6S0U - chain A; structure by X-ray diffraction, 2.15 A resolution.

== Chain A ==
Name: Kanamycin B dioxygenase
Organism: Streptomyces kanamyceticus
Notes: EC 1.14.11.37
UniProt: Q6L732 (KANJ_STRKN); residue numbers follow UniProt; this construct covers 1-277
Sequence (279 residues; row label = number of the first residue in the row; numbers below 1 keep their minus sign (Asn-1 is residue -1)):
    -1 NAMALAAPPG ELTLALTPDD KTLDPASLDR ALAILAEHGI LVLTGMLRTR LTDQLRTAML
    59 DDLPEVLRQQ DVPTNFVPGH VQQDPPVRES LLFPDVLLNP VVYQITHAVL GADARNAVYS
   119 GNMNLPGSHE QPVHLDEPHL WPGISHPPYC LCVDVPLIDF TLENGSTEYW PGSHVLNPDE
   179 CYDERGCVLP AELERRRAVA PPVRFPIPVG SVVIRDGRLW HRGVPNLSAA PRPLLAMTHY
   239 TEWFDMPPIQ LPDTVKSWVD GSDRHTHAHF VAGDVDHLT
Not modelled in the structure: -1 to 1
Differences from the reference sequence: expression tag (-1 to 0)
Metal / ion sites: Ni2+: His132, Asp134, His219 (together with 2-oxoglutaric acid)
Residues lining bound ligands: 2-oxoglutaric acid (AKG): Asn73, Phe74, Asn120, Gln129, His132, Asp134, Gly163, Thr165, His219, Gly221, Arg230, Leu232
What the authors report for this chain:
  - Ni2+ coordination: His132, Asp134, His219
  - binding site for 2-oxoglutaric acid: Asn120, Gln129, Thr165, Arg230
  - conformationally variable residues (side-chain flip): Asn120
  - catalytic residues: Asn73 (from molecular simulation)

== Summary ==
Bound to chain A: 2-oxoglutaric acid. His132, Asp134 and His219 coordinate Ni2+. The paper reports the
catalytic residue Asn73; a binding site for 2-oxoglutaric acid at Asn120, Gln129 and Thr165 among others.
Chain A is Kanamycin B dioxygenase (Streptomyces kanamyceticus); the structure, The crystal structure of
kanamycin B dioxygenase (KanJ) from Streptomyces kanamyceticus in complex with nickel and ..., was determined
by X-ray diffraction (same publication as 6S0R, 6S0S, 6S0T, 6S0V and 6S0W).
